Entry 8R5O (electron microscopy, 2.49 A resolution); this record covers chains K and O of the 20 polymer chains in the assembly.

[Chain K]
Molecule: PAP6
Source organism: Sinapis alba
Sequence (460 residues; each row starts with the number of its first residue):
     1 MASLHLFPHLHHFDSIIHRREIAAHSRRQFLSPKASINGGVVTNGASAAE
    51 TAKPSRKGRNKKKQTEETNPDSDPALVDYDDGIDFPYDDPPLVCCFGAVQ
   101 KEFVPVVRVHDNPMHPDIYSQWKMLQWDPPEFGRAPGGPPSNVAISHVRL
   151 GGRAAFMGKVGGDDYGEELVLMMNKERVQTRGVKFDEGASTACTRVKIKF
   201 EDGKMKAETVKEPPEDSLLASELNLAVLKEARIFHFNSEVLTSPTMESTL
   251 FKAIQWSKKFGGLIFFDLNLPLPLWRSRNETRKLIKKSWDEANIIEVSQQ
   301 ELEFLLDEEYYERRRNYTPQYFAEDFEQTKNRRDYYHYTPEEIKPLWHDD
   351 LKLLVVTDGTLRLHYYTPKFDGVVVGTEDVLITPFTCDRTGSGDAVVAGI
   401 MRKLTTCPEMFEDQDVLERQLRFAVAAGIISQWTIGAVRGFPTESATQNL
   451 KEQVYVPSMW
Unresolved in the structure: 1-86

[Chain O]
Molecule: PAP10
Source organism: Sinapis alba
Sequence (185 residues; each row starts with the number of its first residue):
     1 MALVQSRALPRLNVSLSPILSTLHAPPSSLFLRREIRPVVTSPFSSSTTG
    51 NLPFSPLTHPRKILCPPPRGKFVREDYLVRKLSAQELQDLVKGERKVPLI
   101 VDFYATWCGPCILMAQELEMLAVEYESNAMIVKVDTDDEYEFARDMQVRG
   151 LPTLFFISPDPSKDAIRTEGLIPLQMMRDIIDNDM
Unresolved in the structure: 1-71

[How chain K and chain O interact]
Residue-residue contacts (94; chain K residue first):
  Gln100(K) with Glu169(O), hydrogen bond
  Lys101(K) with Gly170(O); Leu171(O), hydrogen bond (backbone-backbone)
  Glu102(K) with Pro110(O); Leu171(O)
  Phe103(K) with Arg149(O); Gly150(O); Leu151(O); Glu169(O); Gly170(O)
  Val104(K) with Cys108(O), hydrophobic; Gly150(O); Leu151(O), hydrogen bond (backbone-backbone)
  Pro105(K) with Arg149(O)
  Val106(K) with Trp107(O)
  Val107(K) with Trp107(O), hydrophobic; Tyr140(O), hydrogen bond (backbone-side chain); Gly150(O); Leu151(O), hydrophobic
  Arg108(K) with Trp107(O); Asp137(O); Tyr140(O)
  Val109(K) with Asp137(O); Tyr140(O), hydrophobic
  His110(K) with Trp107(O); Asp137(O), hydrogen bond (backbone-side chain)
  Pro113(K) with Thr106(O)
  Met114(K) with Thr106(O), hydrogen bond (backbone-side chain)
  His115(K) with Thr106(O)
  Pro116(K) with Lys81(O); Tyr104(O), hydrogen bond (backbone-side chain); Lys133(O), hydrogen bond (backbone-side chain)
  Asp117(K) with Tyr77(O); Lys133(O), salt bridge
  Ile118(K) with Tyr77(O)
  Tyr119(K) with Tyr77(O), hydrophobic; Gln116(O)
  Trp122(K) with Tyr104(O), hydrophobic; Thr106(O); Cys111(O); Ile112(O), hydrophobic
  Leu125(K) with Thr106(O); Trp107(O)
  Gln126(K) with Trp107(O), hydrogen bond (side chain-backbone); Gly109(O)
  Pro130(K) with Trp107(O), hydrophobic
  Phe132(K) with Trp107(O), hydrophobic
  Tyr165(K) with Pro173(O); Met176(O), hydrophobic
  Glu168(K) with Pro173(O)
  Thr191(K) with Met176(O)
  Ala192(K) with Arg167(O); Thr168(O); Glu169(O)
  Cys193(K) with Arg167(O); Thr168(O); Met176(O), hydrophobic; Ile180(O), hydrophobic
  Thr194(K) with Ala165(O); Ile166(O); Arg167(O), hydrogen bond (backbone-backbone)
  Arg195(K) with Asp164(O); Ala165(O); Ile166(O)
  Val196(K) with Asp164(O); Ala165(O), hydrogen bond (backbone-backbone)
  Ile198(K) with Ile157(O), hydrophobic
  Phe200(K) with Gln88(O); Val91(O), hydrophobic; Lys92(O)
  Gly203(K) with Gln88(O), hydrogen bond (backbone-side chain)
  Lys204(K) with Gln88(O)
  Met205(K) with Leu87(O), hydrophobic; Gln88(O); Phe142(O), hydrophobic; Asp145(O); Met146(O)
  Lys206(K) with Asp145(O), salt bridge; Met146(O)
  Ala207(K) with Asp145(O), hydrogen bond (backbone-backbone); Met146(O); Gln147(O)
  Asp216(K) with Arg149(O), salt bridge
  Thr242(K) with Arg149(O), hydrogen bond
  Pro271(K) with Arg149(O)
  Leu272(K) with Tyr140(O); Arg144(O); Val148(O); Arg149(O), hydrogen bond (backbone-backbone)
  Pro273(K) with Val148(O)
  Trp275(K) with Tyr140(O)
  Arg276(K) with Arg144(O)
  Asp388(K) with Gly109(O)
  Thr390(K) with Pro110(O)
Other interface residues (no listed pair), chain K (50 interface residues in all): Lys123, Val210, Ile435
Other interface residues (no listed pair), chain O (47 interface residues in all): Val79, Leu113, Ala115, Thr136, Pro152, Thr153, Phe155, Ile172

[Summary]
The interface between chain K and chain O involves 50 residues on one side and 47 on the other, with 15
hydrogen bonds and 3 salt bridges. Polar pairs include Asp117(K)-Lys133(O), Lys206(K)-Asp145(O) and
Asp216(K)-Arg149(O).
Chain K is PAP6 and chain O is PAP10, both from Sinapis alba; the structure, Plastid-encoded RNA polymerase,
was determined by electron microscopy, deposited together with 8R6S, 8RDJ and 8RAS.
